PDB entry 1Z9O | X-ray diffraction, 1.90 A resolution | chains G and I of the 12 polymer chains in the assembly

[Chain G (and I)]
Molecule: Oxysterol binding protein
Notes: chain I of this document is another copy of the same molecule, construct and numbering; everything in this record applies to it too
UniProtKB: Q8K4M9 (Q8K4M9_RAT); residues 472-481 here = UniProt positions 472-481
Sequence (10 residues; numbered 472 to 481; the number before each row is that of its first residue):
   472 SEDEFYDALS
Disordered / not traced: 472

[How chain G and chain I interact]
Pairs across the interface - 4 pairs, chain G then chain I:
  Y477(G) with D478(I)
  D478(G) with Y477(I); D478(I), hydrogen bond (backbone-side chain)
  L480(G) with L480(I), hydrophobic
Other interface residues (no listed pair), chain G (5 interface residues in all): F476, A479
Other interface residues (no listed pair), chain I (4 interface residues in all): F476

[In short]
The interface between chain G and chain I involves 5 residues on one side and 4 on the other, with 1 hydrogen
bond. Its one hydrogen-bonded contact is D478(G)-D478(I).
Both chains are Oxysterol binding protein. Entry 1Z9O (1.9 Angstrom Crystal Structure of the Rat VAP-A MSP
Homology Domain in Complex with the Rat ...) was determined by X-ray diffraction together with 1Z9L from the
same study.
